Entry 5MPE (electron microscopy, 4.50 A resolution (low resolution: residue-level contacts below are approximate; hydrogen-bond / salt-bridge calls are withheld)); this record covers chains Y and R of the 13 polymer chains in the assembly.

[Chain Y]
Molecule: 26S proteasome complex subunit SEM1
From: Saccharomyces cerevisiae (strain ATCC 204508 / S288c)
UniProt: O94742 (SEM1_YEAST); residue numbers follow UniProt; this construct covers 1-89
Sequence (89 residues; row label = number of the first residue in the row):
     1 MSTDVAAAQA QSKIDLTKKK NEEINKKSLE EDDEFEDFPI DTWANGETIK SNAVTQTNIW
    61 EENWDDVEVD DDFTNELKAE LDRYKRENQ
Unresolved in the structure: 1-16, 43-64
Curated features (UniProtKB/Swiss-Prot):
  - modified residue: Ser-2 (N-acetylserine), Ser-12 (Phosphoserine)

[Chain R]
Molecule: 26S proteasome regulatory subunit RPN7
From: Saccharomyces cerevisiae (strain ATCC 204508 / S288c)
UniProt: Q06103 (RPN7_YEAST); numbering as in UniProt (aligned over 1-429)
Sequence (429 residues; each row starts with the number of its first residue):
     1 MVDVEEKSQE VEYVDPTVNR VPNYEVSEKA FLLTQSKVSI EQRKEAAEFV LAKIKEEEMA
    61 PYYKYLCEEY LVNNGQSDLE HDEKSDSLNE WIKFDQELYN ELCKKNESKI KELNEKIQKL
   121 EEDDEGELEQ AQAWINLGEY YAQIGDKDNA EKTLGKSLSK AISTGAKIDV MLTIARLGFF
   181 YNDQLYVKEK LEAVNSMIEK GGDWERRNRY KTYYGIHCLA VRNFKEAAKL LVDSLATFTS
   241 IELTSYESIA TYASVTGLFT LERTDLKSKV IDSPELLSLI STTAALQSIS SLTISLYASD
   301 YASYFPYLLE TYANVLIPCK YLNRHADFFV REMRRKVYAQ LLESYKTLSL KSMASAFGVS
   361 VAFLDNDLGK FIPNKQLNCV IDRVNGIVET NRPDNKNAQY HLLVKQGDGL LTKLQKYGAA
   421 VRLTGSDRV
Unresolved in the structure: 1-19, 71-94, 425-429
Curated features (UniProtKB/Swiss-Prot):
  - modified residue (Phosphoserine): Ser-8, Ser-77

[How chain Y and chain R interact]
Residue-residue contacts (23; chain Y residue first):
  Asp-65(Y) with Arg-331(R)
  Glu-68(Y) with Arg-331(R); Lys-370(R)
  Val-69(Y) with Arg-331(R)
  Asp-70(Y) with Tyr-312(R); Val-330(R)
  Asp-71(Y) with Arg-334(R); Asp-367(R); Lys-370(R)
  Asp-72(Y) with Leu-309(R); Tyr-312(R)
  Phe-73(Y) with Tyr-312(R)
  Asn-75(Y) with Phe-305(R); Leu-309(R)
  Glu-76(Y) with Leu-309(R)
  Lys-78(Y) with Phe-363(R); Asn-366(R); Asp-367(R)
  Ala-79(Y) with Gly-358(R)
  Asp-82(Y) with Gly-358(R); Val-359(R); Ser-360(R)
  Arg-86(Y) with Val-359(R)
Other interface residues (no listed pair), chain Y (14 interface residues in all): Leu-81
Other interface residues (no listed pair), chain R (17 interface residues in all): Leu-308, Asp-327, Lys-351, Ser-355

[Summary]
Chain Y and chain R form an interface of 14 and 17 residues respectively.
Chain Y is 26S proteasome complex subunit SEM1 and chain R is 26S proteasome regulatory subunit RPN7, both
from Saccharomyces cerevisiae (strain ATCC 204508 / S288c); the structure, 26S proteasome in presence of ATP
(s2), was determined by electron microscopy (same publication as 5MP9, 5MPA, 5MPB, 5MPC and 5MPD).
